PDB entry 4JN2 | X-ray diffraction, 1.71 A resolution | chains A and B

Chain A:
Molecule: anti dabigatran Fab
Source organism: Mus musculus
Notes: antibody fragment or engineered binder
Chain sequence (219 residues; row label = number of the first residue in the row):
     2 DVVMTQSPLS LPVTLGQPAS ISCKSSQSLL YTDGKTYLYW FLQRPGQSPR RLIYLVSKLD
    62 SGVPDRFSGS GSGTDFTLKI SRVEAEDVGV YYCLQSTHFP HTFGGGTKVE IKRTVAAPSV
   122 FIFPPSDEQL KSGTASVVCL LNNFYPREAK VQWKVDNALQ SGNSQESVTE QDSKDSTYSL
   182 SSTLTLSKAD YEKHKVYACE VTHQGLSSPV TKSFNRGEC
Cystine bridges: Cys24-Cys94, Cys140-Cys200
Ligand contacts: 4CC (N-[(2-{[(4-carbamimidoylphenyl)amino]methyl}-1-methyl-1H-benzimidazol-5-yl)carbonyl]-N-pyridin-2-yl-beta-alanine): Tyr32, Tyr38, Tyr40, Ser97, Thr98, Phe100, His102

Chain B:
Molecule: anti dabigatran Fab
Source organism: Mus musculus
Notes: antibody fragment or engineered binder
Chain sequence (225 residues; numbered 2 to 226; the number before each row is that of its first residue):
     2 QVQLQESGPG LVKPSETLSL TCTVSGFSLT SYIVDWIRQP PGKGLEWIGV IWAGGSTGYN
    62 SALRSRVSIT KDTSKNQFSL KLSSVTAADT AVYYCASAAY YSYYNYDGFA YWGQGTLVTV
   122 SSASTKGPSV FPLAPSSKST SGGTAALGCL VKDYFPEPVT VSWNSGALTS GVHTFPAVLQ
   182 SSGLYSLSSV VTVPSSSLGT QTYICNVNHK PSNTKVDKKV EPKSC
Disordered / not traced: 2, 27-30, 137-142
Cystine bridges: Cys23-Cys96, Cys150-Cys206
Ligand contacts: 4CC (N-[(2-{[(4-carbamimidoylphenyl)amino]methyl}-1-methyl-1H-benzimidazol-5-yl)carbonyl]-N-pyridin-2-yl-beta-alanine): Ile34, Asp36, Val51, Trp53, Ser57, Thr58, Gly59, Tyr107, Asp108, Gly109, Phe110

How chain A and chain B interact:
Residue-residue contacts (75):
  Tyr32(A) with Tyr107(B)
  Asp34(A) with Tyr107(B)
  Lys36(A) with Tyr107(B)
  Tyr38(A) with Tyr107(B)
  Tyr40(A) with Asp108(B); Gly109(B); Phe110(B)
  Phe42(A) with Phe110(B); Trp113(B)
  Gln44(A) with Gln40(B), hydrogen bond; Tyr95(B), hydrogen bond
  Gln48(A) with Tyr95(B)
  Ser49(A) with Tyr95(B); Gly114(B), hydrogen bond (side chain-backbone); Gln115(B); Gly116(B), hydrogen bond (side chain-backbone)
  Pro50(A) with Leu46(B), hydrophobic; Tyr95(B); Trp113(B)
  Arg52(A) with Asp108(B), salt bridge; Gly109(B), hydrogen bond (side chain-backbone); Phe110(B); Ala111(B)
  Tyr93(A) with Gln40(B), hydrogen bond; Lys44(B); Gly45(B); Leu46(B), hydrophobic
  Leu95(A) with Phe110(B), hydrophobic
  Phe100(A) with Trp48(B), hydrophobic; Val51(B), hydrophobic
  Pro101(A) with Trp48(B), hydrophobic; Asn61(B)
  His102(A) with Asp36(B); Trp48(B); Phe110(B)
  Phe104(A) with Ile38(B), hydrophobic; Leu46(B); Trp48(B)
  Phe122(A) with Ala147(B), hydrophobic
  Phe124(A) with Leu134(B); Ala135(B); Ala147(B); Leu148(B), hydrophobic
  Ser127(A) with Phe132(B); Pro133(B)
  Asp128(A) with Lys224(B), salt bridge
  Glu129(A) with Phe132(B); Pro133(B); Lys219(B), salt bridge
  Gln130(A) with Phe132(B); Lys153(B)
  Ser137(A) with Leu151(B); Lys153(B)
  Val139(A) with Leu134(B), hydrophobic
  Leu141(A) with Ala147(B), hydrophobic; Phe176(B), hydrophobic; Val191(B), hydrophobic
  Asn143(A) with His174(B), hydrogen bond; Thr193(B)
  Asn144(A) with His174(B), hydrogen bond
  Gln166(A) with Val179(B); Leu180(B), hydrogen bond (side chain-backbone); Gln181(B)
  Glu167(A) with Val179(B)
  Ser168(A) with Phe176(B); Pro177(B), hydrogen bond (side chain-backbone); Val179(B)
  Val169(A) with Pro177(B)
  Thr170(A) with Phe176(B)
  Ser180(A) with His174(B), hydrogen bond; Phe176(B)
  Leu181(A) with Phe176(B)
  Ser182(A) with Phe176(B); Ser189(B), hydrogen bond
  Cys220(A) with Cys226(B), disulfide
Also at the interface, not in a pair above, chain A (43 interface residues in all): Tyr55, Asp61, Ser97, Thr135, Thr186, Gly218
Also at the interface, not in a pair above, chain B (47 interface residues in all): Glu47, Gly59, Tyr105, Asn106, Thr145, Ala146, Thr175, Ser225
Disulfides between the chains: Cys220(A)-Cys226(B)

Summary:
43 residues of chain A and 47 residues of chain B are in contact, with 1 disulfide bond, 12 hydrogen bonds and
3 salt bridges. Polar contacts include Arg52(A)-Asp108(B), Asp128(A)-Lys224(B) and Glu129(A)-Lys219(B).
Compound 4CC is bound between chain A and chain B.
Here chain A is anti dabigatran Fab and chain B is anti dabigatran Fab, both from Mus musculus. Entry 4JN2 (An
Antidote for Dabigatran) was determined by X-ray diffraction, deposited together with 4JN1.
